4ZW9 - chain A; structure by X-ray diffraction, 1.50 A resolution.

Chain A:
Molecule: Solute carrier family 2, facilitated glucose transporter member 3
From: Homo sapiens
UniProt: P11169 (GTR3_HUMAN); residues 1-496 here = UniProt positions 1-496
Chain sequence (518 residues; each row starts with the number of its first residue; numbers below 1 keep their minus sign (Met-21 is residue -21)):
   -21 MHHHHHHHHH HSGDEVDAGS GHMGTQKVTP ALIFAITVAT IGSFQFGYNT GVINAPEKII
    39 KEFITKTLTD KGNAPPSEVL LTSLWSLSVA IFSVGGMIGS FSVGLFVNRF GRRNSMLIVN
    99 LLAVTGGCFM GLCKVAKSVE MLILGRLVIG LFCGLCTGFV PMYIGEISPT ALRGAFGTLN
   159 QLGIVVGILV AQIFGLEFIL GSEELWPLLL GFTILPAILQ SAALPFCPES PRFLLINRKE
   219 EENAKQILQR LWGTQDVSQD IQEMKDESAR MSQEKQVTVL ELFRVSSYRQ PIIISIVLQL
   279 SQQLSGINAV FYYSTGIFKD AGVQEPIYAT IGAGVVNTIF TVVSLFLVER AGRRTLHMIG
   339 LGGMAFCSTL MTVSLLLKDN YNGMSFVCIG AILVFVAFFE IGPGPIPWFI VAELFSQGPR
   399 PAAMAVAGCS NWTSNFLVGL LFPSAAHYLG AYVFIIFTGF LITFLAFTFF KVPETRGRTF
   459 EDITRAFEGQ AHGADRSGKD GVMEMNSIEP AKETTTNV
Not modelled in the structure: -21 to 0, 471-496
Construct notes: expression tag (-21 to 0); engineered mutation Thr43 (Asn in P11169)
Ligand contacts: beta-D-glucopyranose / alpha-D-glucopyranose: Phe24, Thr28, Gln159, Ile162, Val163, Ile166, Gln280, Gln281, Ile285, Asn286, Asn315, Phe377, Glu378, Gly382, Trp386, Asn409
Swiss-Prot annotation at these positions:
  - region: Gln277 to Ser279 (Important for selectivity against fructose)
  - binding site (D-glucose): Gln159, Gln280, Gln281, Asn286, Asn315, Glu378, Trp386
  - modified residue: Thr232 (Phosphothreonine), Ser475 (Phosphoserine), Ser485 (Phosphoserine), Thr492 (Phosphothreonine)
  - mutagenesis: Gln277 to Ser279 (Confers moderate fructose transport activity)
What the authors report for this chain:
  - binding site for alpha-D-glucopyranose: Phe24, Gln159, Ile162, Ile166, Gln280, Gln281, Ile285, Asn286, Asn315, Phe377, Glu378, Trp386
  - binding site for beta-D-glucopyranose: Gln159, Gln280
  - binding site for 1-Oleoyl-R-glycerol: Thr28, Gln281
  - conformationally variable residues (helix shift): Trp386

Summary:
Bound to chain A: a glycan. From UniProt: 7 D-glucose-binding residues and 3 mutagenesis sites. From the
paper: a binding site for alpha-D-glucopyranose at Phe24, Gln159 and Ile162 among others; a binding site for
beta-D-glucopyranose at Gln159 and Gln280.
Chain A is Solute carrier family 2, facilitated glucose transporter member 3 (Homo sapiens); the structure,
Crystal structure of human GLUT3 bound to D-glucose in the outward-occluded conformation at 1.5 angstrom, was
determined by X-ray diffraction together with 4ZWB from the same study.
